1QQC - chain A; structure by X-ray diffraction, 2.60 A resolution.

[Chain A]
Protein: DNA polymerase II
Organism: Desulfurococcus sp. Tok
Notes: EC 2.7.7.7
Reference sequence: Q7SIG7 (Q7SIG7_9CREN); residue numbers follow UniProt; this construct covers 1-773
Chain sequence (773 residues; each row starts with the number of its first residue):
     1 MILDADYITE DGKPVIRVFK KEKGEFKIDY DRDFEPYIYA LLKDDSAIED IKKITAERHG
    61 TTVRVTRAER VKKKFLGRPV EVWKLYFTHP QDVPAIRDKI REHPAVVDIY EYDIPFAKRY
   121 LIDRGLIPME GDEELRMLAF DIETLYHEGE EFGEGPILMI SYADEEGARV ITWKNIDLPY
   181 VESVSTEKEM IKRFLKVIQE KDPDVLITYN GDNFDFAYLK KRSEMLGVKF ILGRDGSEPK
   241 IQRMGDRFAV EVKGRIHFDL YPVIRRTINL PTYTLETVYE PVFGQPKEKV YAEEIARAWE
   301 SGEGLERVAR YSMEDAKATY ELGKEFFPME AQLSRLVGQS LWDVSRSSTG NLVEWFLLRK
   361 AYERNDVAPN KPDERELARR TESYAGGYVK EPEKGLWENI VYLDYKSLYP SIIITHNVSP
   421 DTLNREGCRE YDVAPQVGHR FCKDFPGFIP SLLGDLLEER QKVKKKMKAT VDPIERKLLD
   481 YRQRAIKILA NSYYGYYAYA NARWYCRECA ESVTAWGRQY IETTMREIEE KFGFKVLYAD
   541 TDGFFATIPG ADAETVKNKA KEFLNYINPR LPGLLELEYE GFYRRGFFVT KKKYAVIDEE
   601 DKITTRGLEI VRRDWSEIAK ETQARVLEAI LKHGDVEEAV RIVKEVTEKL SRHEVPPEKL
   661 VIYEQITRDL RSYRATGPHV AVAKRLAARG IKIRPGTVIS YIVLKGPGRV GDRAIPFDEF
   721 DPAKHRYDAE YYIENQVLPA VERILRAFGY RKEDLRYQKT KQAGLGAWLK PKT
Not modelled in the structure: 386-389, 665-676, 757-773
Disulfide bonds: Cys-428/Cys-442, Cys-506/Cys-509
Ion coordination: Mg2+ site 1: Asp-141, Glu-143, Asp-315; Mg2+ site 2 near Asp-141 (its only coordinating residue here)

[Summary]
The Mg2+ site 1 is built by Asp-141, Glu-143 and Asp-315.
Chain A is DNA polymerase II (Desulfurococcus sp. Tok); the structure, Crystal structure of an archaebacterial
DNA polymerase d.tok, was determined by X-ray diffraction, deposited together with 1D5A.
